5JDC - chains C and D of the 4 polymer chains in the assembly; structure by X-ray diffraction, 1.78 A resolution.

[Chain C]
Molecule: Pteridine reductase
Source organism: Trypanosoma brucei brucei
UniProt: O76290 (O76290_TRYBB); numbering as in UniProt (aligned over 1-268)
Amino-acid sequence (288 residues; each row starts with the number of its first residue; numbers below 1 keep their minus sign (Met-19 is residue -19)):
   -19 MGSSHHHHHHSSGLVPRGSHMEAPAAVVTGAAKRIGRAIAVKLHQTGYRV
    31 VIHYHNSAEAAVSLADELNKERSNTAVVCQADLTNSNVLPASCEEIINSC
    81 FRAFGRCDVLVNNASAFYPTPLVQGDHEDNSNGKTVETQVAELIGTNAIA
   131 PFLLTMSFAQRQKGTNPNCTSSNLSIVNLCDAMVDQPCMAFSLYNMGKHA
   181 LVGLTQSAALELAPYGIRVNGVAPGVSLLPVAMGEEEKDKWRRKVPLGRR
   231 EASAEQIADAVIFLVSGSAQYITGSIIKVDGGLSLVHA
Disordered / not traced: -19 to 1, 104-113, 143-152, 208, 211-215, 231-232
Modified / non-standard residues: Cys59 (cysteinesulfonic acid; OCS); Cys168 (S-oxy cysteine; CSX)
Construct notes: initiating methionine (-19); expression tag (-18 to 0)
Ligand contacts:
  - NP-13 (6JP; (2S)-5,7-dihydroxy-2-(3-hydroxy-4-methoxyphenyl)-2,3-dihydro-4H-1-benzopyran-4-one): Arg14, Ser95, Phe97, Asp161, Met163, Gln166, Pro167, Cys168, Tyr174, Gly205, Val206, Ser207, Leu209, Pro210, Trp221
  - NADP (NAP; NADP nicotinamide-adenine-dinucleotide phosphate): Gly10, Lys13, Arg14, Ile15, Gly16, His33, Tyr34, His35, Asn36, Ser37, Ala61, Asp62, Leu63, Thr64, Asn93, Ala94, Ser95, Ala96, Thr126, Asn127, Leu159, Cys160, Asp161, Tyr174, Lys178, Pro204, Gly205, Val206, Ser207

[Chain D]
Molecule: Pteridine reductase
Source organism: Trypanosoma brucei brucei
UniProt: O76290 (O76290_TRYBB); residue numbers follow UniProt; this construct covers 1-268
Amino-acid sequence (288 residues; row label = number of the first residue in the row; numbers below 1 keep their minus sign (Met-19 is residue -19)):
   -19 MGSSHHHHHHSSGLVPRGSHMEAPAAVVTGAAKRIGRAIAVKLHQTGYRV
    31 VIHYHNSAEAAVSLADELNKERSNTAVVCQADLTNSNVLPASCEEIINSC
    81 FRAFGRCDVLVNNASAFYPTPLVQGDHEDNSNGKTVETQVAELIGTNAIA
   131 PFLLTMSFAQRQKGTNPNCTSSNLSIVNLCDAMVDQPCMAFSLYNMGKHA
   181 LVGLTQSAALELAPYGIRVNGVAPGVSLLPVAMGEEEKDKWRRKVPLGRR
   231 EASAEQIADAVIFLVSGSAQYITGSIIKVDGGLSLVHA
Disordered / not traced: -19 to 1, 104-113, 143-151
Modified / non-standard residues: Cys168 (S-oxy cysteine; CSX)
Construct notes: initiating methionine (-19); expression tag (-18 to 0)
Ligand contacts:
  - NP-13 (6JP; (2S)-5,7-dihydroxy-2-(3-hydroxy-4-methoxyphenyl)-2,3-dihydro-4H-1-benzopyran-4-one): Arg14, Ser95, Phe97, Asp161, Met163, Gln166, Pro167, Cys168, Tyr174, Gly205, Val206, Leu208, Leu209, Pro210, Trp221
  - NADP (NAP; NADP nicotinamide-adenine-dinucleotide phosphate): Gly10, Arg14, Ile15, Gly16, His33, Tyr34, His35, Asn36, Ser37, Ala61, Asp62, Leu63, Thr64, Asn93, Ala94, Ser95, Ala96, Thr126, Asn127, Leu159, Cys160, Asp161, Tyr174, Lys178, Pro204, Gly205, Val206, Ser207, Leu208
What the authors report for this chain:
  - binding site for NP-13: Arg14, Ser95, Phe97, Asp161, Cys168, Tyr174, Asn175, Leu208, Trp221, His267
  - post-translational modification sites: Cys168

[How chain C and chain D interact]
Pairs across the interface (50; chain C residue first):
  Gln186(C) - Leu265(D)
  Ala189(C) - Leu265(D)  hydrophobic
  Leu190(C) - Pro226(D)  hydrophobic
  Leu190(C) - Val266(D)  hydrophobic
  Ala193(C) - Pro226(D)
  Ala193(C) - Leu227(D)
  Arg198(C) - Leu227(D)
  Val225(C) - Tyr251(D)
  Pro226(C) - Ala193(D)
  Leu227(C) - Ala193(D)
  Leu227(C) - Arg198(D)
  Leu227(C) - Gln250(D)
  Leu227(C) - Tyr251(D)
  Leu227(C) - Thr253(D)
  Arg230(C) - Tyr251(D)  hydrogen bond (backbone-side chain)
  Asp239(C) - Ser248(D)
  Phe243(C) - Phe243(D)  hydrophobic
  Ser248(C) - Asp239(D)
  Gln250(C) - Leu227(D)
  Tyr251(C) - Val206(D)
  Tyr251(C) - Val225(D)
  Tyr251(C) - Leu227(D)  hydrophobic
  Tyr251(C) - Arg230(D)  hydrogen bond (side chain-backbone)
  Tyr251(C) - Glu231(D)
  Tyr251(C) - Ala232(D)  hydrogen bond (side chain-backbone)
  Tyr251(C) - Gln236(D)
  Tyr251(C) - Val259(D)
  Tyr251(C) - Asp260(D)
  Tyr251(C) - Gly261(D)  hydrogen bond (backbone-backbone)
  Ile252(C) - Ile257(D)  hydrophobic
  Ile252(C) - Lys258(D)
  Ile252(C) - Val259(D)  hydrophobic
  Thr253(C) - Gly261(D)
  Thr253(C) - Gly262(D)
  Gly254(C) - Lys258(D)  hydrogen bond (backbone-side chain)
  Gly254(C) - Leu265(D)
  Ser255(C) - Lys258(D)  hydrogen bond (side chain-backbone)
  Ile257(C) - Ile257(D)  hydrophobic
  Lys258(C) - Ile252(D)
  Lys258(C) - Gly254(D)  hydrogen bond (side chain-backbone)
  Lys258(C) - Ser255(D)  hydrogen bond (backbone-side chain)
  Val259(C) - Tyr251(D)
  Asp260(C) - Tyr251(D)
  Asp260(C) - Thr253(D)
  Gly261(C) - Tyr251(D)  hydrogen bond (backbone-backbone)
  Gly261(C) - Thr253(D)
  Gly262(C) - Thr253(D)
  Leu265(C) - Gln186(D)
  Leu265(C) - Gly254(D)
  Val266(C) - Leu190(D)  hydrophobic
Interface residues without a listed pair, chain C (30 interface residues in all): Pro194, Val206, Gln236, Ala240
Interface residues without a listed pair, chain D (32 interface residues in all): Ala189, Pro194, Ala240

[In short]
Chain C and chain D form an interface of 30 and 32 residues respectively, with 9 hydrogen bonds. Among the
polar pairs are Arg230(C)-Tyr251(D), Tyr251(C)-Arg230(D) and Tyr251(C)-Ala232(D). Bound to chain C: NADP and
NP-13. From the paper: a binding site for NP-13 at Arg14(D), Ser95(D) and Phe97(D) among others; a
modification site at Cys168(D).
Here chain C is Pteridine reductase and chain D is Pteridine reductase, both from Trypanosoma brucei brucei.
Entry 5JDC (Trypanosoma brucei PTR1 in complex with inhibitor NP-13 (Hesperetin)) was determined by X-ray
diffraction (same publication as 5JCJ, 5JCX and 5JDI).
